8CO6 - chains B and d of the 29 polymer chains in the assembly; structure by electron microscopy, 4.70 A resolution (low resolution: residue-level contacts below are approximate; hydrogen-bond / salt-bridge calls are withheld).

== Chain B ==
Name: Outer capsid protein VP4
Source organism: Rotavirus A
UniProt: A0A1Q2TSK9 (A0A1Q2TSK9_9VIRU); numbering as in UniProt (aligned over 1-776)
Chain sequence (776 residues; row label = number of the first residue in the row):
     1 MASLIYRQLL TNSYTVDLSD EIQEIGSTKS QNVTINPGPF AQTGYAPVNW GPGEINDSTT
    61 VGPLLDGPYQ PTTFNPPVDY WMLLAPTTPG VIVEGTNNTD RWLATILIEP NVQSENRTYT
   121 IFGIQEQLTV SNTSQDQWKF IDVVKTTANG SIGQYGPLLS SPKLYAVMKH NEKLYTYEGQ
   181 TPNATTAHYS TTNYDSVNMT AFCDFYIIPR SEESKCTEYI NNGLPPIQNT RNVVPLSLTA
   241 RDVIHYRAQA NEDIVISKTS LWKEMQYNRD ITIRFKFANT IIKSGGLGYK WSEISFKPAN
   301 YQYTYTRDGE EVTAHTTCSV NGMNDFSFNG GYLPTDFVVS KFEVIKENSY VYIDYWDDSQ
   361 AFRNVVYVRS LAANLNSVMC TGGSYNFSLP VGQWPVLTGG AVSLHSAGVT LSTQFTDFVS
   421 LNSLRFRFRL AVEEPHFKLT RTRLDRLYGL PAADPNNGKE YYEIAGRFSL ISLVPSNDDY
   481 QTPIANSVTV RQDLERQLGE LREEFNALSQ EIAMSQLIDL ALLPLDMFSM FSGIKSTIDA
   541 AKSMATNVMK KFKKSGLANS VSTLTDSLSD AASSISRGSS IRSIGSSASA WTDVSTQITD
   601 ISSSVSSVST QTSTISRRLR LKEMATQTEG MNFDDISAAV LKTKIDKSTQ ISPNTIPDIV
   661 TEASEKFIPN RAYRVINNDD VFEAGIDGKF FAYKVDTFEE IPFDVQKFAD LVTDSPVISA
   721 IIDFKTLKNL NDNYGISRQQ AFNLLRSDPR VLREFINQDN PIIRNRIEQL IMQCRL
Unresolved in the structure: 225-249, 599-605
Differences from the reference sequence: conflict T185 (Arg in A0A1Q2TSK9), M323 (Val in A0A1Q2TSK9), S737 (Thr in A0A1Q2TSK9), R738 (Lys in A0A1Q2TSK9)

== Chain d ==
Name: Intermediate capsid protein VP6
Source organism: Rotavirus A
UniProt: A2T3S6 (A2T3S6_9VIRU); numbering as in UniProt (aligned over 1-397)
Chain sequence (397 residues; numbered 1 to 397; the number before each row is that of its first residue):
     1 MDVLYSLSKT LKDARDKIVE GTLYSNVSDL IQQFNQMIIT MNGNEFQTGG IGNLPIRNWN
    61 FNFGLLGTTL LNLDANYVET ARNTIDYFVD FVDNVCMDEM VRESQRNGIA PQSDSLRKLS
   121 AIKFKRINFD NSSEYIENWN LQNRRQRTGF TFHKPNIFPY SASFTLNRSQ PAHDNLMGTM
   181 WLNAGSEIQV AGFDYSCAIN APANIQQFEH IVPLRRVLTT ATITLLPDAE RFSFPRVINS
   241 ADGATTWFFN PVILRPNNVE VEFLLNGQII NTYQARFGTI VARNFDTIRL SFQLMRPPNM
   301 TPAVAVLFPN AQPFEHHATV GLTLRIESAV CESVLADASE TLLANVTSVR QEYAIPVGPV
   361 FPPGMNWTDL ITNYSPSRED NLQRVFTVAS IRSMLIK

== How chain B and chain d interact ==
Contacting residue pairs (27; chain B residue first):
  E503(B) - P298(d)
  N506(B) - N204(d)
  K689(B) - R289(d)
  F691(B) - I269(d)
  E700(B) - Q268(d)
  E700(B) - I269(d)
  I701(B) - Q268(d)
  P702(B) - Q268(d)
  F724(B) - I269(d)
  K725(B) - T272(d)
  T726(B) - Q274(d)
  K728(B) - I269(d)
  K728(B) - I270(d)
  K728(B) - R283(d)
  N729(B) - T272(d)
  N729(B) - Y273(d)
  D732(B) - R283(d)
  N733(B) - Y273(d)
  N733(B) - R276(d)
  I762(B) - Q274(d)
  N765(B) - Q274(d)
  N765(B) - A275(d)
  Q769(B) - N258(d)
  M772(B) - M295(d)
  R775(B) - A203(d)
  R775(B) - N204(d)
  R775(B) - I205(d)
Interface residues without a listed pair, chain B (20 interface residues in all): Q773
Interface residues without a listed pair, chain d (21 interface residues in all): N257, E260, E262, N271, Q293

== Summary ==
20 residues of chain B and 21 residues of chain d are in contact.
Chain B is Outer capsid protein VP4 and chain d is Intermediate capsid protein VP6, both from Rotavirus A; the
structure, Subtomogram average of Immature Rotavirus TLP penton, was determined by electron microscopy,
deposited together with 8BP8 and 8COA.
